7FJE - chains g and n of the 8 polymer chains in the assembly; structure by electron microscopy, 3.00 A resolution.

== Chain g ==
Protein: T-cell surface glycoprotein CD3 gamma chain
Source organism: Homo sapiens
UniProt: P09693 (CD3G_HUMAN); numbering as in UniProt (aligned over 1-182)
Chain sequence (182 residues; each row starts with the number of its first residue):
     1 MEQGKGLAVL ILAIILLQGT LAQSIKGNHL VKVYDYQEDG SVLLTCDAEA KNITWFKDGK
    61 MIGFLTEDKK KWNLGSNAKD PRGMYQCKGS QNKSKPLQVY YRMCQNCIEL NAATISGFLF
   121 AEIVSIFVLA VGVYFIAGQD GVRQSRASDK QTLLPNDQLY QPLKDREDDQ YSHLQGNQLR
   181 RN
Disordered / not traced: 1-25, 139-182
Disulfide bonds: Cys-46/Cys-87, Cys-104/Cys-107
Curated features (UniProtKB/Swiss-Prot):
  - motif: Leu-153, Leu-154 (Di-leucine motif)
  - modified residue (Phosphoserine): Ser-145, Ser-148
  - glycosylation (N-linked (GlcNAc...) asparagine): Asn-52, Asn-92

== Chain n ==
Protein: T cell receptor beta variable 6-5, M1-specific T cell receptor beta chain, T cell receptor beta constant 2
Source organism: Homo sapiens
UniProt: chimeric construct of A0A0K0K1A5, P0DSE2, A0A0G2JMB4: residues 1-112 from A0A0K0K1A5 (TVB65_HUMAN) positions 1-112 (same numbers); residues 121-142 from P0DSE2 positions 119-140 (UniProt number = residue number - 2); residues 143-312 from A0A0G2JMB4 positions 10-179 (UniProt number = residue number - 133)
Chain sequence (312 residues; row label = number of the first residue in the row):
     1 MSISLLCCAA LSLLWAGPVN AGVTQTPKFQ VLKTGQSMTL QCAQDMNHEY MSWYRQDPGM
    61 GLRLIHYSVG AGITDQGEVP NGYNVSRSTT EDFPLRLLSA APSQTSVYFC ASRRRQGASG
   121 EQYFGPGTRL TVTEDLKNVF PPEVAVFEPS EAEISHTQKA TLVCLATGFY PDHVELSWWV
   181 NGKEVHSGVS TDPQPLKEQP ALNDSRYCLS SRLRVSATFW QNPRNHFRCQ VQFYGLSEND
   241 EWTQDRAKPV TQIVSAEAWG RADCGFTSES YQQGVLSATI AYEIALGKAT LYAVLVSALV
   301 LMAMVKRKDS RG
Disordered / not traced: 1-21, 309-312
Disulfide bonds: Cys-42/Cys-110, Cys-164/Cys-229
Construct notes: conflict Ser-4 (Gly in A0A0K0K1A5), Ala-281 (Leu148 in A0A0G2JMB4), Ala-285 (Leu152 in A0A0G2JMB4); linker (113-120)
Curated features (UniProtKB/Swiss-Prot):
  - glycosylation: Asn-84 (N-linked (GlcNAc...) asparagine)

== Chain g / chain n interface ==
Pairs across the interface (15):
  Tyr-36(g) / Asn-181(n)
  Tyr-36(g) / Gly-182(n)
  Tyr-36(g) / His-226(n)
  Gln-105(g) / Gln-272(n)  hydrogen bond (backbone-side chain)
  Cys-107(g) / Gln-273(n)
  Cys-107(g) / Leu-276(n)
  Ile-108(g) / Gln-273(n)
  Ile-108(g) / Ile-280(n)  hydrophobic
  Glu-109(g) / Gln-273(n)
  Glu-122(g) / Lys-288(n)  salt bridge
  Ser-125(g) / Lys-288(n)
  Leu-129(g) / Tyr-292(n)  hydrophobic
  Gly-132(g) / Tyr-292(n)
  Val-133(g) / Tyr-292(n)  hydrophobic
  Ile-136(g) / Tyr-292(n)
Interface residues without a listed pair, chain g (17 interface residues in all): Tyr-34, Gln-37, Glu-38, Asn-106, Phe-118, Ile-126
Interface residues without a listed pair, chain n (13 interface residues in all): Trp-259, Ser-277, Ala-281, Ile-284

== Overview ==
17 residues of chain g face 13 of chain n across their interface; the contacts include 1 hydrogen bond and 1
salt bridge. Polar contacts include Glu-122(g)/Lys-288(n) and Gln-105(g)/Gln-272(n).
Here chain g is T-cell surface glycoprotein CD3 gamma chain and chain n is T cell receptor beta variable 6-5,
M1-specific T cell receptor beta chain, T cell receptor beta constant 2, both from Homo sapiens. Entry 7FJE
(Cryo-EM structure of a membrane protein(LL)) was determined by electron microscopy (same publication as 7FJD
and 7FJF).
